Entry 8XOW (electron microscopy, 3.32 A resolution); this record covers chains B and b5 of the 36 polymer chains in the assembly.

Chain B (and b5):
Name: Portal protein B
Organism: Escherichia phage Lambda
Notes: chain b5 of this document is another copy of the same molecule, construct and numbering; everything in this record applies to it too
UniProt: P03710 (PORTL_LAMBD); numbering as in UniProt (aligned over 1-533)
Amino-acid sequence (533 residues; each row starts with the number of its first residue):
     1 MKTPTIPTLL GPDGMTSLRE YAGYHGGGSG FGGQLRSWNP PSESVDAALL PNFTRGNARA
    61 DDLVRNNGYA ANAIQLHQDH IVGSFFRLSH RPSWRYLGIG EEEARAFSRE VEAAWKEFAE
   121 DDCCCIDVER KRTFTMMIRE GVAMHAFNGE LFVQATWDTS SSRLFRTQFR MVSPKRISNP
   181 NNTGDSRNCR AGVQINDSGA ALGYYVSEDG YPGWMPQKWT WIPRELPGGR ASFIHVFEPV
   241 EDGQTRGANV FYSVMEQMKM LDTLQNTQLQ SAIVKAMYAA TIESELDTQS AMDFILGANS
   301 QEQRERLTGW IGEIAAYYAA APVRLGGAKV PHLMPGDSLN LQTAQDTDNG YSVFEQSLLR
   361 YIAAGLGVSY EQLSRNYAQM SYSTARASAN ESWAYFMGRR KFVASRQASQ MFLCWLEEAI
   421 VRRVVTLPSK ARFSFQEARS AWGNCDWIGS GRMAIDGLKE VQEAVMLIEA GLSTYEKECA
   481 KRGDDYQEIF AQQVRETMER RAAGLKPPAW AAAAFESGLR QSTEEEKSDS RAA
Disordered / not traced: 1-23, 304-317, 513-533 (chain b5: 1-24, 303-317, 513-533)
Curated features (UniProtKB/Swiss-Prot):
  - site: Ala22, Gly23 (Cleavage)
Cystine bridges: Cys123-Cys125

Interface between chain B and chain b5:
Pairs across the interface (212):
  Tyr24(B) with Val45(b5), hydrophobic; Ala48(b5), hydrogen bond (backbone-backbone); Leu49(b5), hydrophobic; Ala248(b5); Tyr252(b5), hydrophobic
  Gly26(B) with Met255(b5)
  Gly27(B) with Arg55(b5); Arg59(b5), hydrogen bond (backbone-side chain); Tyr252(b5)
  Gly28(B) with Asn52(b5); Arg55(b5), hydrogen bond (backbone-side chain); Arg59(b5)
  Gln34(B) with Met260(b5)
  Leu35(B) with Arg59(b5), hydrogen bond (backbone-side chain); Glu256(b5)
  Trp38(B) with Arg59(b5), hydrogen bond (backbone-side chain); Asp62(b5), hydrogen bond; Leu63(b5), hydrophobic; Lys259(b5)
  Asn39(B) with Arg55(b5)
  Pro40(B) with Ala58(b5); Arg59(b5)
  Ser42(B) with Thr54(b5); Ala58(b5)
  Glu43(B) with Asp61(b5); Lys175(b5)
  Ser44(B) with Lys175(b5); Asp209(b5)
  Asp46(B) with Tyr211(b5)
  Ala47(B) with Tyr211(b5), hydrophobic
  Leu50(B) with Tyr211(b5)
  Tyr96(B) with Glu117(b5)
  Arg105(B) with Arg495(b5)
  Asp185(B) with Tyr211(b5); Pro212(b5)
  Arg187(B) with Asp209(b5), hydrogen bond (side chain-backbone); Gly210(b5); Tyr211(b5), hydrogen bond (side chain-backbone); Pro212(b5), hydrogen bond (side chain-backbone); Met215(b5), hydrogen bond
  Arg190(B) with Tyr211(b5), hydrogen bond (side chain-backbone)
  Ser198(B) with Val128(b5); Arg170(b5), hydrogen bond (backbone-side chain)
  Ala200(B) with Val128(b5); Glu129(b5)
  Arg224(B) with Arg130(b5), hydrogen bond (side chain-backbone)
  Glu225(B) with Arg130(b5), salt bridge
  Phe237(B) with Lys131(b5)
  Glu238(B) with Met136(b5)
  Pro239(B) with Lys131(b5); Arg132(b5); Glu140(b5)
  Val240(B) with Glu140(b5), hydrogen bond (backbone-side chain)
  Glu241(B) with Arg132(b5), hydrogen bond (backbone-side chain); Glu140(b5), hydrogen bond (backbone-side chain)
  Asp242(B) with Glu129(b5); Arg170(b5), salt bridge; Met171(b5); Ser173(b5); Arg176(b5), salt bridge
  Gly243(B) with Glu129(b5), hydrogen bond (backbone-side chain); Lys131(b5)
  Gln244(B) with Lys131(b5), hydrogen bond (backbone-side chain)
  Tyr252(B) with Arg65(b5)
  Ser253(B) with Arg65(b5); Asn66(b5)
  Val254(B) with Gly68(b5)
  Gln257(B) with Gln265(b5); Asn266(b5), hydrogen bond
  Met260(B) with Leu269(b5), hydrophobic; Gln270(b5)
  Thr263(B) with Ile273(b5)
  Leu264(B) with Leu269(b5), hydrophobic; Ile273(b5)
  Thr267(B) with Ile273(b5); Ala276(b5); Met277(b5)
  Ser271(B) with Ala276(b5)
  Ile273(B) with Leu325(b5), hydrophobic
  Val274(B) with Ala279(b5), hydrophobic
  Lys275(B) with Ala279(b5), hydrogen bond (side chain-backbone); Leu341(b5); Gln342(b5), hydrogen bond (side chain-backbone)
  Met277(B) with Arg324(b5); Leu325(b5), hydrophobic; Gly326(b5); Gly327(b5); Ala328(b5); Lys329(b5), hydrogen bond (backbone-backbone)
  Tyr278(B) with Ile295(b5); Leu296(b5); Lys329(b5); Leu339(b5), hydrophobic
  Ala279(B) with Lys329(b5)
  Ala280(B) with Val330(b5); Pro331(b5)
  Thr281(B) with Val330(b5); Pro331(b5); Leu333(b5)
  Ile282(B) with Pro331(b5), hydrogen bond (backbone-backbone); His332(b5); Leu333(b5), hydrogen bond (backbone-backbone)
  Glu283(B) with Leu333(b5); Met334(b5); Pro335(b5)
  Ser284(B) with His332(b5), hydrogen bond; Leu333(b5); Met334(b5); Pro335(b5)
  Glu285(B) with Met334(b5)
  Leu286(B) with His332(b5)
  Thr288(B) with His332(b5)
  Ala291(B) with His332(b5)
  Leu296(B) with Val330(b5), hydrophobic
  Gln342(B) with Leu341(b5)
  Gln345(B) with Thr343(b5), hydrogen bond (side chain-backbone); Ala344(b5)
  Asn349(B) with Gln345(b5), hydrogen bond (side chain-backbone); Asp346(b5)
  Gly350(B) with Asp346(b5), hydrogen bond (backbone-side chain); Thr347(b5), hydrogen bond (backbone-side chain)
  Tyr351(B) with Thr347(b5)
  Val353(B) with Asp348(b5)
  Phe354(B) with Gln268(b5); Ala272(b5), hydrophobic; Thr347(b5); Asp348(b5); Tyr351(b5), hydrophobic
  Ser357(B) with Tyr351(b5)
  Leu358(B) with Gln265(b5); Leu269(b5), hydrophobic
  Arg360(B) with Ser374(b5); Arg375(b5); Asn376(b5)
  Tyr361(B) with Asn67(b5); Gly68(b5), hydrogen bond (side chain-backbone); Tyr69(b5); Gln265(b5)
  Ala363(B) with Arg375(b5), hydrogen bond (backbone-side chain)
  Ala364(B) with Asn72(b5); Leu373(b5); Arg375(b5)
  Gly365(B) with Gly68(b5)
  Gly367(B) with Arg375(b5)
  Val368(B) with Arg375(b5), hydrogen bond (backbone-side chain)
  Tyr370(B) with Arg375(b5)
  Ser381(B) with Met380(b5)
  Ser383(B) with Ser381(b5); Tyr382(b5); Ile455(b5)
  Thr384(B) with Tyr377(b5), hydrogen bond (side chain-backbone); Met380(b5)
  Arg386(B) with Ala454(b5), hydrogen bond (side chain-backbone); Ile455(b5), hydrogen bond (side chain-backbone)
  Ser388(B) with Tyr377(b5)
  Asn390(B) with Met453(b5); Ala454(b5), hydrogen bond (side chain-backbone); Ile455(b5)
  Glu391(B) with Arg375(b5), salt bridge
  Tyr395(B) with Gln75(b5); Asp79(b5)
  Lys401(B) with Ser84(b5)
  Phe402(B) with Gly83(b5); Ser84(b5); Thr135(b5); Met136(b5), hydrophobic; Arg139(b5)
  Arg406(B) with Lys131(b5); Met136(b5), hydrogen bond
  Leu413(B) with Asp122(b5)
  Ser440(B) with Asp121(b5), hydrogen bond; Asp122(b5), hydrogen bond (side chain-backbone); Cys123(b5), hydrogen bond (side chain-backbone)
  Asn444(B) with Glu120(b5)
  Arg452(B) with Met453(b5)
  Lys459(B) with Asp456(b5), salt bridge; Leu458(b5)
  Glu463(B) with Asp456(b5); Gly457(b5); Leu458(b5), hydrogen bond (side chain-backbone); Val461(b5)
  Met466(B) with Val461(b5), hydrophobic; Gln462(b5); Val465(b5), hydrophobic
  Leu467(B) with Val461(b5), hydrophobic
  Ile468(B) with Trp510(b5)
  Glu469(B) with Ala509(b5)
  Ala470(B) with Val465(b5), hydrophobic
  Gly471(B) with Gln493(b5), hydrogen bond (backbone-side chain); Trp510(b5)
  Ser473(B) with Gln493(b5), hydrogen bond (backbone-side chain); Trp510(b5)
  Thr474(B) with Ile489(b5); Glu496(b5), hydrogen bond
  Tyr475(B) with Glu496(b5), hydrogen bond (backbone-side chain); Arg500(b5), hydrogen bond; Pro508(b5)
  Glu476(B) with Gln492(b5), hydrogen bond; Glu496(b5), hydrogen bond (backbone-side chain)
  Lys477(B) with Asp484(b5), salt bridge
  Tyr486(B) with Glu499(b5), hydrogen bond
  Gln487(B) with Glu499(b5)
  Phe490(B) with Glu499(b5); Arg500(b5)
  Val494(B) with Ala503(b5), hydrophobic
  Trp510(B) with Leu505(b5); Lys506(b5)
  Ala511(B) with Leu505(b5), hydrogen bond (backbone-backbone); Lys506(b5), hydrogen bond (backbone-side chain)
  Ala512(B) with Gly504(b5); Leu505(b5); Lys506(b5)
Also at the interface, not in a pair above, chain B (129 interface residues in all): Ala48, Leu49, Pro51, Ser186, Gly199, Ala201, Thr245, Ala248, Gln268, Ala344, Ser369, Gln379, Ala387, Trp393, Gly398, Arg399, Ser409, Gln410, Gly443, Leu472
Also at the interface, not in a pair above, chain b5 (129 interface residues in all): Ala71, Leu76, Gln78, Leu164, Val172, Val240, Ser352, Glu355, Ala378, Ile468, Glu478, Arg482

In short:
Chain B and chain b5 each contribute 129 residues to their interface, with 51 hydrogen bonds and 6 salt
bridges. Polar contacts include Glu225(B)-Arg130(b5), Asp242(B)-Arg170(b5) and Asp242(B)-Arg176(b5).
Chain B and chain b5 are both Portal protein B (Escherichia phage Lambda); the structure, Mature virion portal
of bacteriophage lambda, was determined by electron microscopy together with 8XOT, 8XOU, 8XPM and 8XQB from
the same study.
